PDB entry 2VDH | X-ray diffraction, 2.30 A resolution | chains A and I of the 16 polymer chains in the assembly

== Chain A ==
Protein: Ribulose bisphosphate carboxylase large chain
Organism: Chlamydomonas reinhardtii
Notes: EC 4.1.1.39
Reference sequence: P00877 (RBL_CHLRE); residue numbers follow UniProt; this construct covers 1-475
Amino-acid sequence (475 residues; numbered 1 to 475; the number before each row is that of its first residue):
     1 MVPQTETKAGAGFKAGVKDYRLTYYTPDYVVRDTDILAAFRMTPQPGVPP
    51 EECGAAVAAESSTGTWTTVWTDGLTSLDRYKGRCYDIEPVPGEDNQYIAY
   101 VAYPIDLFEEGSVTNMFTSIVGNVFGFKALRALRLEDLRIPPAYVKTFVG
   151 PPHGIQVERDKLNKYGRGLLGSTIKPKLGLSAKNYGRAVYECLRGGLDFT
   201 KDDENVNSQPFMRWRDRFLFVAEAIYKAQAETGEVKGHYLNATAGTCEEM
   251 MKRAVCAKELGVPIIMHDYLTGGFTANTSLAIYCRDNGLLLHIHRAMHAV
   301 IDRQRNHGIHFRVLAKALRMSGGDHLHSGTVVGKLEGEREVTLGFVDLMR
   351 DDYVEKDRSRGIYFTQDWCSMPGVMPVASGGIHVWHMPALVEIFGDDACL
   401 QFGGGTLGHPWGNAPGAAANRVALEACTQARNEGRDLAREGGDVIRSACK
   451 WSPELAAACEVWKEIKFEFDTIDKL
Not modelled in the structure: 1-10
Disulfide bonds: Cys449-Cys459
Modified / non-standard residues: Pro104, Pro151 (4-hydroxyproline; HYP); Lys201 (lysine nz-carboxylic acid; KCX); Cys256, Cys369 (s-methylcysteine; SMC)
Sequence notes: conflict Pro46 (Leu in P00877); engineered mutation Ser172 (Cys in P00877)
Bound ions: Mg2+: Lys201, Asp203, Glu204 (together with 2-carboxyarabinitol-1,5-diphosphate)
Residues lining bound ligands:
  - 2-carboxyarabinitol-1,5-diphosphate (CAP), molecule 1: Glu60, Thr65, Trp66, Asn123
  - 2-carboxyarabinitol-1,5-diphosphate (CAP), molecule 2: Thr173, Lys175, Lys177, Lys201, Asp203, Glu204, His294, Arg295, His298, His327, Gly329, Lys334, Leu335, Ser379, Gly380, Gly381, Gln401, Phe402, Gly403, Gly404
What the authors report for this chain:
  - mutagenesis - C172S: increased catalytic activity on specificity factor
  - mutagenesis - C172S: unchanged catalytic activity on Vmax for carboxylation
  - mutagenesis - C172S (Tm change 2 degC): decreased stability
  - conformationally variable residues: Leu170 to Ile174
  - binding site for 2-carboxyarabinitol-1,5-diphosphate: Thr173
  - catalytic residues: Lys175 (citing earlier work)
  - contacts within the chain: Ser172-Cys192

== Chain I ==
Protein: Ribulose bisphosphate carboxylase small chain 1
Organism: Chlamydomonas reinhardtii
Notes: EC 4.1.1.39
Reference sequence: P00873 (RBS1_CHLRE); residues 1-140 here correspond to UniProt positions 46-185 (UniProt number = residue number + 45)
Amino-acid sequence (140 residues; row label = number of the first residue in the row):
     1 MMVWTPVNNKMFETFSYLPPLTDEQIAAQVDYIVANGWIPCLEFAEADKA
    51 YVSNESAIRFGSVSCLYYDNRYWTMWKLPMFGCRDPMQVLREIVACTKAF
   101 PDAYVRLVAFDNQKQVQIMGFLVQRPKTARDFQPANKRSV
Modified / non-standard residues: Met1 (n-methyl methionine; MME)

== Chain A / chain I interface ==
Contacting residue pairs - 79 pairs, chain A then chain I:
  Gln156(A) - Lys114(I)
  Gln156(A) - Gln115(I)
  Asp160(A) - Val116(I)
  Lys161(A) - Leu66(I)
  Lys161(A) - Arg71(I)  hydrogen bond (backbone-side chain)
  Leu162(A) - Leu66(I)  hydrophobic
  Asn163(A) - Glu13(I)
  Asn163(A) - Arg71(I)
  Lys164(A) - Glu13(I)  salt bridge
  Tyr165(A) - Thr14(I)  hydrogen bond (backbone-side chain)
  Tyr165(A) - Gln117(I)
  Gly166(A) - Thr14(I)
  Gly166(A) - Ile118(I)
  Gly166(A) - Met119(I)
  Arg167(A) - Glu13(I)  salt bridge
  Arg167(A) - Thr14(I)
  Arg194(A) - Trp4(I)  hydrogen bond (side chain-backbone)
  Arg194(A) - Thr5(I)
  Arg194(A) - Pro6(I)
  Gly195(A) - Tyr17(I)
  Gly196(A) - Tyr17(I)
  Gln229(A) - Val52(I)
  Gln229(A) - Tyr68(I)
  Ala230(A) - Lys10(I)  hydrogen bond (backbone-side chain)
  Glu231(A) - Pro6(I)
  Glu231(A) - Lys10(I)
  Thr232(A) - Lys10(I)
  Thr232(A) - Met11(I)  hydrogen bond (backbone-backbone)
  Gly233(A) - Tyr51(I)
  Glu234(A) - Met11(I)
  Glu234(A) - Phe12(I)
  Glu234(A) - Glu13(I)  hydrogen bond (side chain-backbone)
  Glu234(A) - Ser16(I)
  Val235(A) - Val52(I)  hydrophobic
  Lys258(A) - Ser62(I)  hydrogen bond (side chain-backbone)
  Lys258(A) - Cys65(I)  hydrogen bond (backbone-side chain)
  Gly261(A) - Ser64(I)
  Gly261(A) - Cys65(I)
  Val262(A) - Cys65(I)  hydrogen bond (backbone-side chain)
  Pro263(A) - Leu66(I)
  Asn287(A) - Cys65(I)
  Gly288(A) - Cys65(I)
  Gly288(A) - Leu66(I)
  Leu289(A) - Cys65(I)  hydrophobic
  Leu290(A) - Leu66(I)  hydrophobic
  Asp397(A) - Lys114(I)  salt bridge
  Pro410(A) - Met1(I)
  Trp411(A) - Met1(I)
  Trp411(A) - Met2(I)
  Ala414(A) - Trp4(I)  hydrophobic
  Pro415(A) - Met2(I)
  Ala418(A) - Trp4(I)  hydrophobic
  Arg421(A) - Glu13(I)  hydrogen bond (side chain-backbone)
  Arg421(A) - Ser16(I)
  Arg421(A) - Tyr17(I)
  Val422(A) - Tyr17(I)
  Glu425(A) - Glu13(I)
  Glu425(A) - Thr14(I)
  Glu425(A) - Phe15(I)  hydrogen bond (side chain-backbone)
  Glu425(A) - Ser16(I)  hydrogen bond (side chain-backbone)
  Glu425(A) - Tyr17(I)  hydrogen bond (side chain-backbone)
  Glu425(A) - Leu18(I)
  Ala426(A) - Leu18(I)
  Gln429(A) - Phe15(I)
  Gln429(A) - Leu18(I)
  Gln429(A) - Leu21(I)
  Gln429(A) - Gln25(I)
  Gln429(A) - Gln29(I)
  Arg431(A) - Tyr32(I)
  Asn432(A) - Phe15(I)
  Asn432(A) - Gln29(I)  hydrogen bond
  Asn432(A) - Tyr32(I)
  Glu433(A) - Gln25(I)
  Glu433(A) - Ala28(I)
  Trp451(A) - Tyr17(I)
  Trp451(A) - Leu18(I)
  Trp451(A) - Pro19(I)
  Trp451(A) - Ala135(I)  hydrophobic
  Glu454(A) - Ser139(I)  hydrogen bond
Other interface residues (no listed pair), chain A (49 interface residues in all): Tyr190, Asp198, Ala257, Asp396, Thr428, Pro453
Other interface residues (no listed pair), chain I (40 interface residues in all): Asn9, Val63, Arg106, Gly120

== Overview ==
Chain A and chain I form an interface of 49 and 40 residues respectively, with 15 hydrogen bonds and 3 salt
bridges. Polar pairs include Lys164(A)-Glu13(I), Arg167(A)-Glu13(I) and Asp397(A)-Lys114(I). Bound to chain A:
2-carboxyarabinitol-1,5-diphosphate. The paper reports the catalytic residue Lys175(A); C172S of chain A
increases catalytic activity on specificity factor.
Chain A is Ribulose bisphosphate carboxylase large chain and chain I is Ribulose bisphosphate carboxylase
small chain 1, both from Chlamydomonas reinhardtii; the structure, Crystal structure of Chlamydomonas
reinhardtii Rubisco with a large- subunit C172S mutation, was determined by X-ray diffraction (same
publication as 2VDI).
